8WA1 - chains D and c of the 23 polymer chains in the assembly; structure by electron microscopy, 2.80 A resolution.

# Chain D
Protein: PAP1(pTAC3)
From: Nicotiana tabacum
Sequence (892 residues; row label = number of the first residue in the row):
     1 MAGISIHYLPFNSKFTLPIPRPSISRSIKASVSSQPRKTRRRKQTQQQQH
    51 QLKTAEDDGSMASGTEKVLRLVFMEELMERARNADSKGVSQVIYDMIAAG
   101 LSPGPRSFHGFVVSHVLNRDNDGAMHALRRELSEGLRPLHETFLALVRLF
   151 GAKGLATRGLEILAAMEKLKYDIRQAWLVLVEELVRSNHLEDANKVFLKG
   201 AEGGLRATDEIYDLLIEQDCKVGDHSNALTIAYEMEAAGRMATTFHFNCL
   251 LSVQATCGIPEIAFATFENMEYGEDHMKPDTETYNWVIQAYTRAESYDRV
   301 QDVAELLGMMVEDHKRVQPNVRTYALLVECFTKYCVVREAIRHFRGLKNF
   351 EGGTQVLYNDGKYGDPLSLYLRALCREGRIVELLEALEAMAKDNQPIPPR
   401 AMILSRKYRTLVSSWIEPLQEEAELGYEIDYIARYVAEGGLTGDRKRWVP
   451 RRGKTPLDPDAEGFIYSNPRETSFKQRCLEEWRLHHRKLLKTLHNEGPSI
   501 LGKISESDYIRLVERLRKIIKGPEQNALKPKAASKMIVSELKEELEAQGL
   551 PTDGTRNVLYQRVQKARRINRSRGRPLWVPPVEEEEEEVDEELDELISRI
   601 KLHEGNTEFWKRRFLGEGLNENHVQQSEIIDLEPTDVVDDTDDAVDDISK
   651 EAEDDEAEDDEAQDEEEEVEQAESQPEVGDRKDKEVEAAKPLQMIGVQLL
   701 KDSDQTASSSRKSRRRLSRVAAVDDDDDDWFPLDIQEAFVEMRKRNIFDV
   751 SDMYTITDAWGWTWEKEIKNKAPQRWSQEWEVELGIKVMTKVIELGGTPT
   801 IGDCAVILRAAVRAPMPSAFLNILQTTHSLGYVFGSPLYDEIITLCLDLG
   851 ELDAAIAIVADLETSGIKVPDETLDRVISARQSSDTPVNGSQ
Not modelled in the structure: 1-63, 522-591, 619-725, 886-892

# Chain c
Protein: DNA-directed RNA polymerase subunit beta''
From: Nicotiana tabacum
UniProtKB: P38550 (RPOC2_TOBAC); residues 1-1388 here correspond to UniProt positions 5-1392 (UniProt number = residue number + 4)
Sequence (1388 residues; numbered 1 to 1388; the number before each row is that of its first residue):
     1 MAERANLVFHNKAINGTAMKRLISRLIDHFGMAYTSHILDQVKTLGFQQA
    51 TATSISLGIDDLLTIPSKGWLVQDAEQQSLILEKHHHYGNVHAVEKLRQS
   101 IEIWYATSEYLRQEMNPNFRMTDPFNPVHIMSFSGARGNASQVHQLVGMR
   151 GLMSDPQGQMIDLPIQSNLREGLSLTEYIISCYGARKGVVDTAVRTSDAG
   201 YLTRRLVEVVQHIVVRRTDCGTARGISVSPRNGMMPERIFIQTLIGRVLA
   251 DDIYMGPRCIATRNQDIGIGLVNRFITFRAQPISIRTPFTCRSTSWICRL
   301 CYGRSPTHGDLVELGEAVGIIAGQSIGEPGTQLTLRTFHTGGVFTGGTAE
   351 HVRAPSNGKIKFNEDLVHPTRTRHGHPAFLCSIDLYVTIESEDILHNVNI
   401 PPKSLLLVQNDQYVESEQVIAEIRAGISTLNFKEKVRKHIYSDSDGEMHW
   451 STDVYHAPEFTYGNVHLLPKTSHLWILLGRPCRSSLVYLSIHKDQDQMNA
   501 HFLSGKRRYTSNLSVTNDQARQKLFSSDFSGKKEDRIPDYSDLNRIICAG
   551 QYNLVYSPILHENSDLLSKRRRNKFIIPLHSIQELENELMPCSGISIEIP
   601 VNGIFRRNSILAYFDDPRYRRKSSGIIKYGTVETHSVIKKEDLLEYRGVK
   651 EFRPKYQMKVDRFFFIPEEVHILPGSSSIMVRNNSIVGVDTQITLNLRSR
   701 VGGLVRVERKKKRIELKIFSGDIHFPGETDKISRHTGVLIPPGTGKRNSK
   751 ESKKVKNWIYVQRITPSKKKFFVLVRPVVTYEITDGINLATLFPPDPLQE
   801 RDNVQLRIVNYILYGNGKPIRGISDTSIQLVRTCLVLNWNQDKKSSSCEE
   851 ARASFVEIRTNGLIRHFLRINLVKSPISYIGKRNDPSGSGLLSDNGSDCT
   901 NINPFSSIYSYSKAKIQQSINQPQGTIHTLLNRNKECQSLIILSAANCSR
   951 MGPFKDVKYHSVIKKSIKKDPLIPIRNSLGPLGTSLPIENFYSSYHLITH
  1001 NQILVTNYLQLDNLKQTFQVIKFKYYLMDENGKIFNPDPCRNIILNPFNL
  1051 NWYFLHHNYCEETSKIISLGQFICENVCIAKNGPPLKSGQVILVQVDSIV
  1101 IRSAKPYLATPGATVHGHYGETLYEGDTLVTFIYEKSRSGDITQGLPKVE
  1151 QVLEVRSVDSISMNLEKRIEGWNKCITRILGIPWGFLIGAELTIAQSRIS
  1201 LVNKIQQVYRSQGVQIHNRHLEIIVRQITSKVLVSEDGMSNVFSPGELIG
  1251 LLRAERMGRALEEAICYRVVLLGITRASLNTQSFISEASFQETARVLAKA
  1301 ALRGRIDWLKGLKENVVLGGVIPVGTGFKGLVHPSKQHNNIPLETKKKNL
  1351 FEGEMRDILFHHKKLFDSCLSKNFHDIPEQSFIGFNDS
Not modelled in the structure: 1-5, 333-348, 500-556, 581-594, 629-660, 956-977, 1137-1144, 1331-1388

# How chain D and chain c interact
Pairs across the interface (88; chain D residue first):
  E261(D) with W1308(c)
  E268(D) with R217(c)
  N269(D) with R217(c)
  E271(D) with R292(c), salt bridge
  Y272(D) with R217(c); D219(c); C220(c); R292(c); W296(c), hydrophobic
  Y297(D) with G1304(c), hydrogen bond (side chain-backbone); I1306(c)
  Q301(D) with V1242(c), hydrogen bond (side chain-backbone); F1243(c); E1247(c), hydrogen bond; R1253(c)
  D302(D) with R1253(c), salt bridge
  A304(D) with M1257(c), hydrophobic
  E305(D) with R1253(c), salt bridge; R1256(c), salt bridge
  L307(D) with A1260(c), hydrophobic
  G308(D) with R1256(c)
  M309(D) with R1256(c)
  F331(D) with L1261(c), hydrophobic
  Y334(D) with N1241(c), hydrogen bond (backbone-side chain)
  C335(D) with N1241(c)
  R338(D) with S1240(c), hydrogen bond; N1241(c)
  E339(D) with L1261(c); E1262(c), hydrogen bond (side chain-backbone); E1263(c), hydrogen bond (side chain-backbone)
  R342(D) with A1260(c), hydrogen bond (side chain-backbone); L1261(c); E1262(c), salt bridge
  N495(D) with R1178(c), hydrogen bond (backbone-side chain)
  G497(D) with R1178(c)
  T607(D) with W1184(c)
  W610(D) with L1180(c)
  R613(D) with I1179(c); L1180(c)
  F614(D) with L1180(c)
  D726(D) with N1164(c)
  D728(D) with Q1207(c)
  D729(D) with N232(c); G233(c), hydrogen bond (side chain-backbone); Q1196(c); I1199(c); N1203(c), hydrogen bond
  W730(D) with S1162(c); N1164(c); L1165(c); R1168(c); Q1196(c)
  F731(D) with R1168(c), hydrogen bond (backbone-side chain); L1192(c), hydrophobic; Q1196(c)
  P732(D) with W1172(c)
  L733(D) with K1167(c); R1168(c); W1172(c)
  D734(D) with W1172(c)
  I735(D) with W1172(c), hydrophobic; C1175(c), hydrophobic
  A738(D) with W1172(c), hydrophobic
  F739(D) with I1176(c), hydrophobic; L1180(c), hydrophobic; I1188(c), hydrophobic
  M742(D) with L1192(c), hydrophobic
  R745(D) with S227(c), hydrogen bond (backbone-side chain); N232(c); I1199(c)
  N746(D) with R224(c), hydrogen bond (backbone-side chain)
  I747(D) with R224(c), hydrogen bond (backbone-side chain); E1191(c); A1195(c), hydrophobic
  F748(D) with R224(c); L1187(c), hydrophobic; I1188(c), hydrophobic; E1191(c)
  D752(D) with R224(c), salt bridge; R1259(c), hydrogen bond (backbone-side chain)
  M753(D) with L1180(c), hydrophobic; W1184(c)
  Y754(D) with W1184(c); R1259(c), hydrogen bond (backbone-side chain)
  T755(D) with W1184(c); R1259(c)
  I756(D) with R1259(c); A1260(c), hydrophobic
Other interface residues (no listed pair), chain D (53 interface residues in all): I259, E274, V300, V336, H494, E496, Q736
Other interface residues (no listed pair), chain c (51 interface residues in all): T218, S284, T1177, I1249, R1305

# In short
Chain D and chain c form an interface of 53 and 51 residues respectively, with 17 hydrogen bonds and 6 salt
bridges. Polar contacts include E271(D)-R292(c), D302(D)-R1253(c) and E305(D)-R1253(c).
Here chain D is PAP1(pTAC3) and chain c is DNA-directed RNA polymerase subunit beta'', both from Nicotiana
tabacum. Entry 8WA1 (The cryo-EM structure of the Nicotiana tabacum PEP-PAP-TEC2) was determined by electron
microscopy (same publication as 8W9Z and 8WA0).
